Entry 8P6P (electron microscopy, 3.20 A resolution); this record covers chains 5 and L of the 26 polymer chains in the assembly.

Chain 5:
Molecule: 16S ribosomal RNA
Organism: Mycoplasmoides pneumoniae M129
Sequence (1520 nucleotides; each row starts with the number of its first residue):
     1 UUUUUCUGAGAGUUUGAUCCUGGCUCAGGAUUAACGCUGGCGGCAUGCCU
    51 AAUACAUGCAAGUCGAUCGAAAGUAGUAAUACUUUAGAGGCGAACGGGUG
   101 AGUAACACGUAUCCAAUCUACCUUAUAAUGGGGGAUAACUAGUUGAAAGA
   151 CUAGCUAAUACCGCAUAAGAACUUUGGUUCGCAUGAAUCAAAGUUGAAAG
   201 GACCUGCAAGGGUUCGUUAUUUGAUGAGGGUGCGCCAUAUCAGCUAGUUG
   251 GUGGGGUAACGGCCUACCAAGGCAAUGACGUGUAGCUAUGCUGAGAAGUA
   301 GAAUAGCCACAAUGGGACUGAGACACGGCCCAUACUCCUACGGGAGGCAG
   351 CAGUAGGGAAUUUUUCACAAUGAGCGAAAGCUUGAUGGAGCAAUGCCGCG
   401 UGAACGAUGAAGGUCUUUAAGAUUGUAAAGUUCUUUUAUUUGGGAAGAAU
   451 GACUUUAGCAGGUAAUGGCUAGAGUUUGACUGUACCAUUUUGAAUAAGUG
   501 ACGACUAACUAUGUGCCAGCAGUCXCGGUAAUACAUAGGUCGCAAGCGUU
   551 AUCCGGAUUUAUUGGGCGUAAAGCAAGCGCAGGCGGAUUGAAAAGUCUGG
   601 UGUUAAAGGCAGCUGCUUAACAGUUGUAUGCAUUGGAAACUAUUAAUCUA
   651 GAGUGUGGUAGGGAGUUUUGGAAUUUCAUGUGGAGCGGUGAAAUGCGUAG
   701 AUAUAUGAAGGAACACCAGUGGCGAAGGCGAAAACUUAGGCCAUUACUGA
   751 CGCUUAGGCUUGAAAGUGUGGGGAGCAAAUAGGAUUAGAUACCCUAGUAG
   801 UCCACACCGUAAACGAUAGAUACUAGCUGUCGGGGCGAUCCCCUCGGUAG
   851 UGAAGUUAACACAUUAAGUAUCUCGCCUGGGUAGUACAUUCGCAAGAAUG
   901 AAACUCAAACGGAAUUGACGGGGACCCGCACAAGUGGUGGAGCAUGUUGC
   951 UUAAUUCGACGGUACACGAAAAACCUUACCUAGACUUGACAUCCUUGGCA
  1001 AAAUUAUGGAAACAUAAUGGAGGUUAACCGAGUGACAGGUGGUGCAUGGU
  1051 UGUCGUCAGCUCGUGUCGUGAGAUGUUGGGUUAAGUCCCGCAACGAGCGC
  1101 AACCCUUAUCGUUAGUUACAUUGUCUAGCGAGACUGCUAAUGCAAAUUGG
  1151 AGGAAGGAAGGGAUGACGUCAAAUCAUCAUGCCCCUUAUGUCUAGGGCUG
  1201 CAAACGUGCUACAAUGGCCAAUACAAACAGUCGCCAGCUUGUAAAAGUGA
  1251 GCAAAUCUGUAAAGUUGGUCUCAGUUCGGAUUGAGGGCUGCAAUUCGUCC
  1301 UCAUGAAGUCGGAAUCACUAGUAAUCGCGAAUCAGCUAUGUCGCGGUGAA
  1351 UACGUUCUCGGGUCUUGUACACACXGXCCGUCAAACUAUGAAAGCUGGUA
  1401 AUAUUUAAAAACGUGUUGCUAACCAUUAGGAAGCGCAUGUCAAGGAUAGC
  1451 ACCGGUGAUUGGAGUUAAGUCGUAACAAGGUACCCCUACGAGAACGUGGG
  1501 GGUGGAUCACCUCCUUUCUA
Unresolved in the structure: 1-4, 1512-1520
Modified / non-standard residues: G7M (N7-methyl-guanosine-5'-monophosphate) at position 525, 5MC (5-methylcytidine-5'-monophosphate) at position 1375, B8T (4-methyl, cytidine-5'-monophosphate) at position 1377, MA6 (6N-dimethyladenosine-5'-monophoshate) at position 1493, MA6 (6N-dimethyladenosine-5'-monophoshate) at position 1494
Construct notes: conflict A1003 (G119315 in 26117688)
Ion coordination: Mg2+ site 1 near G22 (its only coordinating residue here); Mg2+ site 2: C49, G100; Mg2+ site 3 near A54 (its only coordinating residue here); Mg2+ site 4 near U85 (its only coordinating residue here); Mg2+ site 5 near G92 (its only coordinating residue here); Mg2+ site 6 near A94 (its only coordinating residue here); Mg2+ site 7 near C95 (its only coordinating residue here); Mg2+ site 8 near G98 (its only coordinating residue here); Mg2+ site 9: A101, G102, G285; Mg2+ site 10: A160, C161; Mg2+ site 11 near G251 (its only coordinating residue here); Mg2+ site 12 near U252 (its only coordinating residue here); 41 more Mg2+ sites not listed
Ligand contacts:
  - pentane-1,5-diamine (N2P): C574, A576, G577, A756, G757, G758, C759
  - 1,4-diaminobutane (PUT), molecule 1: G768, U769, G770, G771, G772, G800
  - 1,4-diaminobutane (PUT), molecule 2: G936, G937, U938, G939, G1311
  - spermidine (SPD), molecule 1: G962, C965, A966, C967, G1206, U1207, G1340, U1341
  - spermidine (SPD), molecule 2: A1323, A1324, U1325, C1326, C1344, G1345

Chain L:
Molecule: 30S ribosomal protein S13
Organism: Mycoplasmoides pneumoniae M129
UniProt: Q50297 (RS13_MYCPN); numbering as in UniProt (aligned over 1-124)
Amino-acid sequence (124 residues; row label = number of the first residue in the row):
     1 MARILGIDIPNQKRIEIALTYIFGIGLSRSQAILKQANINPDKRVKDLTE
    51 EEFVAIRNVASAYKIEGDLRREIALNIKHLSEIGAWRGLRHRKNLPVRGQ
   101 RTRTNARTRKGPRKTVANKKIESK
Unresolved in the structure: 1

How chain 5 and chain L interact:
Residue-residue contacts (88; chain 5 residue first):
  G942(5) with Arg107(L), phosphate contact; Thr108(L), phosphate contact
  C943(5) with Asn105(L), phosphate contact; Ala106(L), hydrogen bond to the phosphate; Arg107(L), hydrogen bond to the phosphate; Thr108(L), phosphate contact
  A944(5) with Arg101(L), phosphate contact; Asn105(L), hydrogen bond to the phosphate
  U945(5) with Arg101(L), salt bridge to the phosphate; Thr104(L), base contact
  G946(5) with Arg101(L), salt bridge to the phosphate; Thr104(L), base contact
  U947(5) with Arg103(L), base contact; Thr104(L), base contact
  U948(5) with Arg103(L), hydrogen bond to the base
  G949(5) with Arg103(L), hydrogen bond to the base; Lys119(L), sugar contact
  C950(5) with Lys119(L), salt bridge to the phosphate
  G1200(5) with Arg101(L), phosphate contact; Thr102(L), hydrogen bond to the phosphate; Arg103(L), phosphate contact
  C1201(5) with Arg90(L), salt bridge to the phosphate; Leu95(L), phosphate contact; Thr102(L), hydrogen bond to the sugar; Arg103(L), base contact; Lys110(L), sugar contact
  A1202(5) with Leu95(L), phosphate contact; Lys110(L), salt bridge to the phosphate; Lys114(L), hydrogen bond to the phosphate; Val116(L), base contact
  A1203(5) with Arg103(L), base contact; Arg107(L), salt bridge to the phosphate; Lys110(L), salt bridge to the phosphate; Pro112(L), phosphate contact; Arg113(L), phosphate contact; Lys114(L), salt bridge to the phosphate; Thr115(L), phosphate contact; Val116(L), hydrogen bond to the sugar
  A1204(5) with Thr104(L), hydrogen bond to the base; Arg113(L), salt bridge to the phosphate; Thr115(L), phosphate contact
  C1205(5) with Thr104(L), hydrogen bond to the base
  U1269(5) with Arg14(L), hydrogen bond to the sugar
  C1270(5) with Arg14(L), salt bridge to the phosphate; Arg44(L), salt bridge to the phosphate
  U1271(5) with Arg44(L), salt bridge to the phosphate
  U1275(5) with Lys13(L), hydrogen bond to the phosphate; Tyr21(L), sugar contact
  U1276(5) with Lys13(L), salt bridge to the phosphate; Arg14(L), hydrogen bond to the base; Ile17(L), base contact; Tyr21(L), phosphate contact
  A1280(5) with Thr108(L), sugar contact
  U1281(5) with Gln100(L), hydrogen bond to the phosphate; Thr108(L), sugar contact; Arg109(L), hydrogen bond to the sugar
  U1282(5) with His91(L), phosphate contact; Pro96(L), phosphate contact; Val97(L), hydrogen bond to the phosphate; Arg98(L), salt bridge to the phosphate; Gln100(L), phosphate contact; Arg109(L), sugar contact
  G1283(5) with Asn76(L), hydrogen bond to the phosphate; Ile77(L), sugar contact; Arg87(L), salt bridge to the phosphate; His91(L), salt bridge to the phosphate; Val97(L), phosphate contact; Arg98(L), salt bridge to the phosphate
  A1284(5) with Asn76(L), hydrogen bond to the phosphate; Arg87(L), salt bridge to the phosphate
  U1295(5) with Trp86(L), sugar contact
  C1296(5) with Trp86(L), phosphate contact; Gly99(L), sugar contact
  G1297(5) with Gly99(L), phosphate contact
  C1302(5) with Ser28(L), hydrogen bond to the phosphate; Arg29(L), hydrogen bond to the sugar
  A1303(5) with Phe23(L), phosphate contact; Gly24(L), sugar contact; Gly26(L), hydrogen bond to the phosphate; Leu27(L), hydrogen bond to the phosphate; Ser28(L), phosphate contact; Arg29(L), hydrogen bond to the phosphate; Leu69(L), sugar contact
  U1304(5) with Ile22(L), phosphate contact; Phe23(L), phosphate contact; Ile25(L), phosphate contact; Gly26(L), phosphate contact
  A1306(5) with Thr108(L), base contact
Interface residues without a listed pair, chain 5 (34 interface residues in all): U1294, G1305
Interface residues without a listed pair, chain L (48 interface residues in all): Gln12, Thr20, Asp42, Ile73, Lys93, Asn118

Summary:
The interface between chain 5 and chain L involves 34 residues on one side and 48 on the other, with 24
hydrogen bonds and 18 salt bridges. Among the polar pairs are U948(5)-Arg103(L), G949(5)-Arg103(L) and
A1204(5)-Thr104(L). Bound to chain 5: spermidine, 1,4-diaminobutane and pentane-1,5-diamine.
Chain 5 is 16S ribosomal RNA and chain L is 30S ribosomal protein S13, both from Mycoplasmoides pneumoniae
M129; the structure, Mycoplasma pneumoniae small ribosomal subunit in chloramphenicol-treated cells, was
determined by electron microscopy (same publication as 8P7X, 8P7Y, 8P8B, 8P8V and 8P8W).
